PDB entry 8BQE | electron microscopy, 3.50 A resolution | chains B and C of the 6 polymer chains in the assembly

Chain B (and C):
Molecule: S-layer protein rsaA
From: Caulobacter vibrioides NA1000
Notes: chain C of this document is another copy of the same molecule, construct and numbering; everything in this record applies to it too
UniProtKB: A0A0H3C8J1 (A0A0H3C8J1_CAUVN); residues 1-1026 here = UniProt positions 1-1026
Sequence (1026 residues; row label = number of the first residue in the row):
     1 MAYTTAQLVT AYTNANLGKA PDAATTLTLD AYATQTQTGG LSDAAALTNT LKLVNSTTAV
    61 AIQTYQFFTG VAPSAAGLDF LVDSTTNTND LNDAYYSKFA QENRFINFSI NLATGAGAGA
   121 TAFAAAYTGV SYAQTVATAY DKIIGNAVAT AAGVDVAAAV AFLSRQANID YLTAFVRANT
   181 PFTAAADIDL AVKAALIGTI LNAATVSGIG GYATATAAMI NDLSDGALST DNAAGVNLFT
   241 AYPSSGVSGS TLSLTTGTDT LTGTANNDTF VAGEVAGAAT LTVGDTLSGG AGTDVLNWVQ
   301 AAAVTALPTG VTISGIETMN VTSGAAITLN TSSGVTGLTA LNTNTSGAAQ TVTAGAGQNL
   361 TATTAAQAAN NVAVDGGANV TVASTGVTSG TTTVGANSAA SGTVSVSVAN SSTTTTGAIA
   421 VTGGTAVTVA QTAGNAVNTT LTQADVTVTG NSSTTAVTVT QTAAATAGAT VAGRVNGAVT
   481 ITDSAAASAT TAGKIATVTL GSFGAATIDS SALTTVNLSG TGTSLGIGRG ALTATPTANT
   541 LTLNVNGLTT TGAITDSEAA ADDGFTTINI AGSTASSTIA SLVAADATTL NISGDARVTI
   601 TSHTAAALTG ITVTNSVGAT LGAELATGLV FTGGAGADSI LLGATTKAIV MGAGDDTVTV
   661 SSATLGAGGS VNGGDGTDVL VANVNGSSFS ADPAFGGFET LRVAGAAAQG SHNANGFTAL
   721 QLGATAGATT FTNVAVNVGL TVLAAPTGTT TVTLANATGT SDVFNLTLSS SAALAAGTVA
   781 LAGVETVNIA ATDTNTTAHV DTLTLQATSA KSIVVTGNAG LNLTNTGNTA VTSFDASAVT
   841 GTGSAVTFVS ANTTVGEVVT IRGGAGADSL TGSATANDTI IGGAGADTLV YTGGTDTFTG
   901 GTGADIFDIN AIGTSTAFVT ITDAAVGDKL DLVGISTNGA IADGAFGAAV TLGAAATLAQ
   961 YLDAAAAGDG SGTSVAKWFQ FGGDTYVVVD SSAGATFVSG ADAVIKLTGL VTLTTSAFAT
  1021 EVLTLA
Not modelled in the structure: 1, 244-1026
Ion coordination: Ca2+ site 1: Leu17, Asp83; Ca2+ site 2: Ser84, Asn87, Asp90; Ca2+ site 3: Asp222, Asp225, Ala227

How chain B and chain C interact:
Pairs across the interface - 17 pairs, chain B then chain C:
  Ala24(B) with Gln134(C)
  Leu27(B) with Tyr127(C), hydrophobic; Val130(C), hydrophobic; Thr138(C)
  Thr28(B) with Thr138(C)
  Asp30(B) with Lys142(C), salt bridge
  Ala31(B) with Thr138(C); Lys142(C)
  Tyr32(B) with Asp141(C)
  Thr34(B) with Lys142(C)
  Gln35(B) with Asp141(C); Lys142(C); Ile144(C); Gly145(C); Val148(C)
  Thr38(B) with Phe239(C)
  Gly40(B) with Val148(C)
Interface residues without a listed pair, chain B (13 interface residues in all): Ala23, Gln37, Leu41
Interface residues without a listed pair, chain C (16 interface residues in all): Ala126, Thr128, Ile143, Ala147, Gly211, Tyr212

In short:
13 residues of chain B face 16 of chain C across their interface, with 1 salt bridge. Its one salt-bridged
contact is Asp30(B)-Lys142(C). Leu17(B) and Asp83(B) coordinate Ca2+ site 1. Ser84(B), Asn87(B) and Asp90(B)
coordinate Ca2+ site 2.
Both chains are S-layer protein rsaA (Caulobacter vibrioides NA1000). Entry 8BQE (In situ structure of the
Caulobacter crescentus S-layer) was determined by electron microscopy.
